PDB entry 1GLI | X-ray diffraction, 2.50 A resolution | chains A and D of the 4 polymer chains in the assembly

== Chain A ==
Molecule: Deoxyhemoglobin
From: Homo sapiens
UniProtKB: P69905 (HBA_HUMAN); residue numbers follow UniProt; this construct covers 2-141
Sequence (141 residues; numbered 1 to 141; the number before each row is that of its first residue):
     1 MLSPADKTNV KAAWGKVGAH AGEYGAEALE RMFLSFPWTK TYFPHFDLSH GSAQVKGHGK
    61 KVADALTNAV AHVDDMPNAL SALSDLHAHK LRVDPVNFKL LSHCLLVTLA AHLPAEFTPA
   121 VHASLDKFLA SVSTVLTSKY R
Sequence notes: engineered mutation Trp-38 (Thr in P69905)
UniProt features mapped onto this chain:
  - site: Lys-61 (Not glycated)
Ion coordination: heme Fe near His-87 (its only coordinating residue here)
Ligand contacts: heme (HEM): Met-32, Thr-39, Tyr-42, Phe-43, His-45, Phe-46, His-58, Lys-61, Val-62, Ala-65, Leu-66, Leu-83, Leu-86, His-87, Leu-91, Val-93, Asn-97, Phe-98, Leu-101, Val-132, Leu-136

== Chain D ==
Molecule: Deoxyhemoglobin
From: Homo sapiens
Notes: engineered mutation(s): V1M, CHAIN A, C, T38W
UniProtKB: P68871 (HBB_HUMAN); residues 2-146 here = UniProt positions 2-146
Sequence (146 residues; each row starts with the number of its first residue):
     1 MHLTPEEKSA VTALWGKVNV DEVGGEALGR LLVVYPWTQR FFESFGDLST PDAVMGNPKV
    61 KAHGKKVLGA FSDGLAHLDN LKGTFATLSE LHCDKLHVDP ENFRLLGNVL VCVLAHHFGK
   121 EFTPPVQAAY QKVVAGVANA LAHKYH
Ion coordination: heme Fe near His-92 (its only coordinating residue here)
Ligand contacts: heme (HEM): Leu-31, Thr-38, Phe-41, Phe-42, His-63, Lys-66, Val-67, Ala-70, Phe-71, Phe-85, Leu-88, Leu-91, His-92, Leu-96, Val-98, Asn-102, Phe-103, Leu-106, Val-137, Leu-141

== Interface between chain A and chain D ==
Contacting residue pairs (25; chain A residue first):
  Pro-37(A) with His-146(D)
  Trp-38(A) with Pro-100(D), hydrophobic; Tyr-145(D)
  Lys-40(A) with His-146(D), hydrogen bond (side chain-backbone)
  Thr-41(A) with His-97(D); Asp-99(D); Tyr-145(D)
  Tyr-42(A) with Arg-40(D); Asp-99(D), hydrogen bond
  Pro-44(A) with His-97(D)
  Leu-91(A) with Arg-40(D), hydrogen bond (backbone-side chain)
  Arg-92(A) with Trp-37(D); Arg-40(D), hydrogen bond (backbone-side chain)
  Asp-94(A) with Trp-37(D), hydrogen bond; Asp-99(D); Glu-101(D); Leu-105(D)
  Pro-95(A) with Trp-37(D)
  Val-96(A) with Glu-101(D)
  Asn-97(A) with Asp-99(D), hydrogen bond
  Tyr-140(A) with Pro-36(D); Trp-37(D), hydrophobic
  Arg-141(A) with Val-34(D), hydrogen bond (side chain-backbone); Tyr-35(D); Pro-36(D)
Interface residues without a listed pair, chain D (17 interface residues in all): Gln-39, Glu-43, Val-98, Arg-104, Ala-142

== Overview ==
14 residues of chain A face 17 of chain D across their interface; the contacts include 7 hydrogen bonds. Polar
pairs include Lys-40(A)/His-146(D), Tyr-42(A)/Asp-99(D) and Leu-91(A)/Arg-40(D). Chain A binds heme. Chain D
binds heme.
Here chain A is Deoxyhemoglobin and chain D is Deoxyhemoglobin, both from Homo sapiens. Entry 1GLI
(Deoxyhemoglobin T38W (alpha chains), V1G (alpha and beta chains)) was determined by X-ray diffraction.
